Entry 6W24 (electron microscopy, 3.40 A resolution); this record covers chains E and F of the 7 polymer chains in the assembly.

Chain E (and F):
Name: ATP-dependent Clp protease ATP-binding subunit ClpA
From: Escherichia coli (strain K12)
Notes: chain F of this document is another copy of the same molecule, construct and numbering; everything in this record applies to it too
UniProt: P0ABH9 (CLPA_ECOLI); residue numbers follow UniProt; this construct covers 1-758
Amino-acid sequence (758 residues; each row starts with the number of its first residue):
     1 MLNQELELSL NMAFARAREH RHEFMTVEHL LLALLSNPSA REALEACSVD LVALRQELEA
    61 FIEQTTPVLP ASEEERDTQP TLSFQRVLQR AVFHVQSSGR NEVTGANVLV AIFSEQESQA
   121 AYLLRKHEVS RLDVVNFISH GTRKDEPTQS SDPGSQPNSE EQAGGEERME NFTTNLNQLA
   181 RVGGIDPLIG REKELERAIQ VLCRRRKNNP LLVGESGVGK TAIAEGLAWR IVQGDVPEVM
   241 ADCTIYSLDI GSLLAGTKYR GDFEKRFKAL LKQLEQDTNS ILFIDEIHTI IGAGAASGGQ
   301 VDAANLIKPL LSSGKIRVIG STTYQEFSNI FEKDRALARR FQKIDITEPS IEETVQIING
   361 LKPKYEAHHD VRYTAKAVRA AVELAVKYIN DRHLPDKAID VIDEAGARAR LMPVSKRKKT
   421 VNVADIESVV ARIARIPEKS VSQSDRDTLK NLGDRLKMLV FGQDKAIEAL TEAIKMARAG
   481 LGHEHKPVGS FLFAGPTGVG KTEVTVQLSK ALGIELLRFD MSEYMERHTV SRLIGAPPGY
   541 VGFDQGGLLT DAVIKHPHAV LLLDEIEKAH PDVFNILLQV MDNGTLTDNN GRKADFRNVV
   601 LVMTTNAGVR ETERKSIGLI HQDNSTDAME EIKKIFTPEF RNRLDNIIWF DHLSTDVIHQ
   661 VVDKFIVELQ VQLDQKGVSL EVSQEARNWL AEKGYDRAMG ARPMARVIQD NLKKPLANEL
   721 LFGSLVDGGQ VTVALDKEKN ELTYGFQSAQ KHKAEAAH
Unresolved in the structure: 1-168, 293-302, 747-758
Residues lining bound ligands:
  - ATP (adenosine-5'-triphosphate), molecule 1: P187, L188, I189, R191, E215, S216, G217, V218, G219, K220, T221, A222, D285, E286, I357, L361, D396, I399
  - ATP, molecule 2: L459, V460, F461, P496, T497, G498, V499, G500, K501, T502, E503, E565, N606, L653, V657, V661, K664, F665, A701, R702

Chain E / chain F interface:
Residue-residue contacts (62; chain E residue first):
  K193(E) - R432(F)  hydrogen bond (backbone-side chain)
  E196(E) - M412(F)
  R197(E) - E404(F)  salt bridge
  R197(E) - R432(F)
  R197(E) - I433(F)
  Q200(E) - A407(F)
  Q200(E) - R408(F)
  Q200(E) - M412(F)
  Q200(E) - R432(F)  hydrogen bond
  C203(E) - H368(F)
  C203(E) - H369(F)  hydrogen bond (backbone-side chain)
  C203(E) - A407(F)  hydrophobic
  C203(E) - R410(F)  hydrogen bond (backbone-side chain)
  C203(E) - L411(F)  hydrophobic
  R204(E) - H368(F)  hydrogen bond (backbone-side chain)
  R204(E) - H369(F)
  R204(E) - D400(F)
  R204(E) - D403(F)  salt bridge
  R204(E) - E404(F)  salt bridge
  R205(E) - H368(F)
  R205(E) - D403(F)  hydrogen bond (backbone-side chain)
  R206(E) - D403(F)  hydrogen bond (backbone-side chain)
  K207(E) - D396(F)  salt bridge
  P237(E) - L411(F)
  V239(E) - R410(F)
  V239(E) - L411(F)  hydrophobic
  R260(E) - Y259(F)
  G261(E) - Y259(F)
  E264(E) - K258(F)
  K268(E) - G256(F)
  K268(E) - K258(F)
  N305(E) - G251(F)
  L306(E) - K258(F)
  R335(E) - S216(F)  hydrogen bond
  R335(E) - T221(F)  hydrogen bond
  R335(E) - E286(F)  salt bridge
  R339(E) - T221(F)
  Q342(E) - K397(F)
  S442(E) - L721(F)  hydrogen bond (side chain-backbone)
  R446(E) - L721(F)
  R446(E) - F722(F)  hydrogen bond (side chain-backbone)
  L449(E) - L721(F)  hydrophobic
  K450(E) - F722(F)
  E472(E) - N718(F)  hydrogen bond
  K475(E) - A717(F)
  K475(E) - N718(F)  hydrogen bond
  K475(E) - L721(F)
  M476(E) - K713(F)
  M476(E) - A717(F)
  R478(E) - L721(F)
  A479(E) - K676(F)
  G480(E) - K676(F)  hydrogen bond (backbone-side chain)
  L481(E) - K676(F)
  L481(E) - K713(F)  hydrogen bond (backbone-side chain)
  L481(E) - L716(F)  hydrophobic
  L481(E) - A717(F)
  E639(E) - E523(F)
  R641(E) - R706(F)
  N642(E) - R702(F)  hydrogen bond
  L644(E) - R706(F)  hydrogen bond (backbone-side chain)
  D645(E) - R706(F)  hydrogen bond (backbone-side chain)
  N646(E) - R706(F)
Other interface residues (no listed pair), chain E (42 interface residues in all): I199, D345, V441, R643, I647
Other interface residues (no listed pair), chain F (39 interface residues in all): G217, L254, R435, D520, L673, K714, L720, G723

Summary:
42 residues of chain E and 39 residues of chain F are in contact, with 18 hydrogen bonds and 5 salt bridges.
Among the polar pairs are R197(E)-E404(F), R204(E)-D403(F) and R204(E)-E404(F). Chain E binds ATP.
Both chains are ATP-dependent Clp protease ATP-binding subunit ClpA (Escherichia coli (strain K12)). Entry
6W24 (ClpA Engaged2 State bound to RepA-GFP (Focused Classification)) was determined by electron microscopy
together with 6UQE, 6UQO, 6W1Z, 6W20, 6W21, 6W22 and 6W23 from the same study.
